8FD3 - chains D and M of the 15 polymer chains in the assembly; structure by electron microscopy, 3.12 A resolution.

[Chain D]
Molecule: Type I-B CRISPR-associated protein Cas7
Organism: Nostoc sp. 'Peltigera membranacea cyanobiont' 210A
UniProt: A0A235IG15 (A0A235IG15_9NOSO); residue numbers follow UniProt; this construct covers 1-323
Chain sequence (323 residues; each row starts with the number of its first residue):
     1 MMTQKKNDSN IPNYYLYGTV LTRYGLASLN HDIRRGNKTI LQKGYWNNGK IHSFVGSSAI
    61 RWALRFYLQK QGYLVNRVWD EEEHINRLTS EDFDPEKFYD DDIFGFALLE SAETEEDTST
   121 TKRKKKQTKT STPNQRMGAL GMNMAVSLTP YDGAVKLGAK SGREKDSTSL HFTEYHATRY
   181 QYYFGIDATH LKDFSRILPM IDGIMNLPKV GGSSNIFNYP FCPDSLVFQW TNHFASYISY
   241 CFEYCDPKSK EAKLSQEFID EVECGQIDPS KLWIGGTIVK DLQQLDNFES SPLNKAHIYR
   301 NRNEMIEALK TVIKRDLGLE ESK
Disordered / not traced: 1-11, 110-132, 320-323

[Chain M]
Molecule: 71-nt RNA strand
Sequence (71 nucleotides; row label = number of the first residue in the row):
     1 UUGCUCAAGA GAAGUCAUUU AAUAAGGCCA CUGUUAAACG UAGGUGAGUC GUGGCUUUAU
    61 GCCGUUAGGC G
Disordered / not traced: 64-71

[How chain D and chain M interact]
Pairs across the interface (51; chain D residue first):
  Leu29(D) with U34(M), phosphate contact
  Asn30(D) with G33(M), phosphate contact; U34(M), hydrogen bond to the phosphate
  His31(D) with G33(M), sugar contact; U34(M), salt bridge to the phosphate
  Asp32(D) with G33(M), base contact
  Ile33(D) with G33(M), base contact
  Arg34(D) with G33(M), hydrogen bond to the sugar; U34(M), salt bridge to the phosphate
  Ser58(D) with U32(M), hydrogen bond to the phosphate; G33(M), hydrogen bond to the phosphate
  Ala59(D) with U32(M), phosphate contact
  Arg61(D) with A30(M), phosphate contact; C31(M), salt bridge to the phosphate
  Trp62(D) with U32(M), stacking on the base
  Arg77(D) with U32(M), salt bridge to the phosphate
  His84(D) with U34(M), base contact; U35(M), sugar contact
  Asn86(D) with U32(M), hydrogen bond to the phosphate
  Phe104(D) with A30(M), sugar contact
  Gly105(D) with A30(M), sugar contact
  Phe106(D) with C29(M), sugar contact; A30(M), sugar contact
  Ala107(D) with A30(M), hydrogen bond to the sugar
  Leu109(D) with A30(M), base contact
  Gln135(D) with C29(M), sugar contact
  Arg136(D) with C29(M), phosphate contact; A30(M), phosphate contact
  Met137(D) with C29(M), phosphate contact; A30(M), phosphate contact
  Gly138(D) with A30(M), phosphate contact
  Lys156(D) with C39(M), salt bridge to the phosphate
  Leu157(D) with C39(M), phosphate contact
  Gly158(D) with C39(M), phosphate contact
  Ala159(D) with A37(M), sugar contact; A38(M), sugar contact; C39(M), hydrogen bond to the phosphate
  Lys160(D) with A37(M), sugar contact; A38(M), phosphate contact
  Ser161(D) with A38(M), hydrogen bond to the phosphate; G40(M), sugar contact
  Gly162(D) with G40(M), sugar contact
  Lys165(D) with G40(M), base contact
  Leu170(D) with C39(M), base contact
  Lys209(D) with U32(M), hydrogen bond to the base; U35(M), salt bridge to the phosphate
  Gly211(D) with U32(M), base contact
  Gly212(D) with U34(M), phosphate contact; U35(M), phosphate contact
  Asn215(D) with A36(M), hydrogen bond to the phosphate; A37(M), hydrogen bond to the phosphate
Other interface residues (no listed pair), chain D (39 interface residues in all): Arg65, Trp79, Ser213, Ile216

[Summary]
39 residues of chain D and 12 residues of chain M are in contact, with 11 hydrogen bonds, 6 salt bridges and 1
aromatic stacking contact. Polar contacts include Lys209(D)-U32(M), Arg34(D)-G33(M) and Ala107(D)-A30(M).
Chain D is Type I-B CRISPR-associated protein Cas7 (Nostoc sp. 'Peltigera membranacea cyanobiont' 210A) and
chain M is a 71-nt RNA strand; the structure, Cryo-EM structure of Cascade-PAM complex in type I-B CAST
system, was determined by electron microscopy, deposited together with 8FCJ, 8FCU, 8FCV, 8FCW, 8FD2, 8FF4 and
8FF5.
